3Q2K - chains B and C of the 8 polymer chains in the assembly; structure by X-ray diffraction, 2.13 A resolution.

# Chain B (and C)
Molecule: oxidoreductase
Source organism: Bordetella pertussis
Notes: chain C of this document is another copy of the same molecule, construct and numbering; everything in this record applies to it too
Reference sequence: Q79H45 (Q79H45_BORPE); numbering as in UniProt (aligned over 1-350)
Amino-acid sequence (370 residues; each row starts with the number of its first residue; numbers below 1 keep their minus sign (Met-19 is residue -19)):
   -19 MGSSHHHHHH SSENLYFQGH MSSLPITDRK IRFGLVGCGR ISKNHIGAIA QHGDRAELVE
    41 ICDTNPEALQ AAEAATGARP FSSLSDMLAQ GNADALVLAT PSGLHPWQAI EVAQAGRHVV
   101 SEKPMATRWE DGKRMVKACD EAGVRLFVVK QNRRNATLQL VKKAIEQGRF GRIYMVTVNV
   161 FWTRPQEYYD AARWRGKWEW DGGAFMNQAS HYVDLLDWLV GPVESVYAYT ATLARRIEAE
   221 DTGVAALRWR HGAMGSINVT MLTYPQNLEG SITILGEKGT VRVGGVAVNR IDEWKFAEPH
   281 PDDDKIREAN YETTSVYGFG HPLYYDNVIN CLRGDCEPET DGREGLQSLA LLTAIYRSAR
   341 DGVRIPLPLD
Not modelled in the structure: -19 to 8, 286-298 (chain C: -19 to 3)
Differences from the reference sequence: expression tag (-19 to 0)
Small-molecule neighbours:
  - HP7 ((2S,3S,4R,5R,6R)-5-acetamido-6-[[[(2R,3S,4R,5R)-5-(2,4-dioxopyrimidin-1-yl)-3,4-dihydroxy-oxolan-2-yl]methoxy-hydroxy-phosphoryl]oxy-hydroxy-phosphoryl]oxy-3,4-dihydroxy-oxane-2-carboxylic acid): Lys103, Gln131, Asn132, Trp162, Thr163, Arg164, Pro165, Tyr168, Arg175, Asn187, Gln188, His191, Tyr192, Gln246, Asn247
  - NADH (NAI; 1,4-dihydronicotinamide adenine dinucleotide): Val16, Gly17, Cys18, Gly19, Arg20, Ile21, Cys42, Asp43, Thr44, Asn45, Ala48, Ala79, Thr80, Pro81, Ser82, Leu84, His85, Gln88, Glu102, Lys103, Pro104, Val129, Gln131, Trp174, Arg175, His191, His301
From the paper describing this entry:
  - binding site for HP7: Arg20

# Interface between chain B and chain C
Contacting residue pairs (15; chain B residue first):
  Lys117(B) with Trp87(C)
  Arg230(B) with Trp178(C); Thr212(C), hydrogen bond; Glu218(C), hydrogen bond (side chain-backbone); Ala219(C); Glu220(C)
  Glu317(B) with Arg173(C)
  Arg323(B) with Glu179(C), salt bridge; Trp180(C)
  Pro346(B) with Arg340(C); Asp341(C)
  Leu347(B) with Arg340(C)
  Pro348(B) with Trp178(C); Arg340(C), hydrogen bond (backbone-side chain)
  Asp350(B) with Arg340(C), salt bridge
Other interface residues (no listed pair), chain B (11 interface residues in all): Pro202, Gln327, Leu349
Other interface residues (no listed pair), chain C (13 interface residues in all): Ala211, Ile217

# Overview
11 residues of chain B face 13 of chain C across their interface; the contacts include 3 hydrogen bonds and 2
salt bridges. Polar contacts include Arg323(B)-Glu179(C), Asp350(B)-Arg340(C) and Arg230(B)-Thr212(C). Ligands
of chain B: NADH and compound HP7. From the paper: a binding site for HP7 at Arg20(B).
Both chains are oxidoreductase (Bordetella pertussis). Entry 3Q2K (Crystal structure of the WlbA dehydrogenase
from Bordetella pertussis in complex with NADH and UDP-GlcNAcA) was determined by X-ray diffraction (same
publication as 3Q2I).
